4XQB - chains A and C of the 3 polymer chains in the assembly; structure by X-ray diffraction, 1.60 A resolution.

# Chain A (and C)
Name: Fiber
Source organism: Human adenovirus 37
Notes: chain C of this document is another copy of the same molecule, construct and numbering; everything in this record applies to it too
Reference sequence: Q64823 (Q64823_9ADEN); numbering as in UniProt (aligned over 177-365)
Amino-acid sequence (194 residues; row label = number of the first residue in the row):
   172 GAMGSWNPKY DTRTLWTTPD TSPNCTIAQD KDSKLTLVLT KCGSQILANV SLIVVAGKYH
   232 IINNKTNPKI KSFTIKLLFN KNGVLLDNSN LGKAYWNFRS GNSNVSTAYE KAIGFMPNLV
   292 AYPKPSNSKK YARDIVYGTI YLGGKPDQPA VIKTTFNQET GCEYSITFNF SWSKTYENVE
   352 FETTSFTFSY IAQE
Unresolved in the structure: 172-181
Differences from the reference sequence: expression tag (172-176)
Bound ions: Zn2+ site 1: Cys213 (shared with 1 residue of chain B; Cys213(C) of chain C); Zn2+ site 2: His231, Glu351 (together with acetate ion); Zn2+ site 3: Lys236, Glu348 (together with acetate ion) (shared with His231(C) of chain C)
Residues lining bound ligands: 425 (2-(1-{2-[bis(2-{4-[2-({(6R)-5-(acetylamino)-3,5-dideoxy-6-[(1R,2R)-1,2,3-trihydroxypropyl]-beta-L-threo-hex-2-ulopyranonosyl}oxy)ethyl]-1H-1,2,3-triazol-1-yl}ethyl)amino]ethyl}-1H-1,2,3-triazol-4-yl)ethyl (6R)-5-(acetylamino)-3,5-dideoxy-6-[(1R,2R)-1,2,3-trihydroxypropyl]-beta-L-threo-hex-2-ulopyranosidonic acid): Tyr308, Thr310, Tyr312, Pro317, Asp318, Pro320, Val322, Ser344, Lys345
Reported in the primary citation:
  - binding site for 425: Tyr312, Pro317, Ser344, Lys345

# Interface between chain A and chain C
Residue-residue contacts (48):
  Cys213(A) - Arg184(C)  hydrogen bond
  Cys213(A) - Thr211(C)
  Cys213(A) - Cys213(C)  hydrophobic
  Gly214(A) - Arg184(C)
  Ser215(A) - Thr185(C)  hydrogen bond
  Ser215(A) - Val209(C)
  Ser215(A) - Thr211(C)  hydrogen bond
  Ser215(A) - Arg270(C)  hydrogen bond
  Gln216(A) - Val209(C)  hydrogen bond (side chain-backbone)
  Gln216(A) - Thr211(C)  hydrogen bond
  Gln216(A) - Leu218(C)  hydrogen bond (side chain-backbone)
  Gln216(A) - Asn220(C)
  Asn289(A) - Pro190(C)
  Asn289(A) - Arg270(C)
  Asn289(A) - Asn273(C)  hydrogen bond
  Val291(A) - Pro190(C)
  Val291(A) - Asp191(C)
  Val291(A) - Asn273(C)
  Ala292(A) - Pro190(C)
  Lys300(A) - Glu351(C)  salt bridge
  Tyr302(A) - Thr192(C)
  Tyr302(A) - Ile224(C)  hydrophobic
  Tyr302(A) - Glu353(C)
  Ala303(A) - Gly314(C)
  Ala303(A) - Gly315(C)
  Ala303(A) - Glu353(C)  hydrogen bond (backbone-side chain)
  Ala303(A) - Thr354(C)
  Ala303(A) - Thr355(C)
  Arg304(A) - Pro190(C)  hydrogen bond (side chain-backbone)
  Arg304(A) - Asp191(C)  hydrogen bond (side chain-backbone)
  Arg304(A) - Thr192(C)
  Arg304(A) - Thr207(C)  hydrogen bond
  Arg304(A) - Ser222(C)
  Arg304(A) - Thr354(C)  hydrogen bond (backbone-backbone)
  Arg304(A) - Ser356(C)  hydrogen bond (backbone-side chain)
  Ile306(A) - Thr355(C)
  Ile306(A) - Ser356(C)  hydrogen bond (backbone-backbone)
  Val307(A) - Ser356(C)
  Tyr308(A) - Tyr312(C)  hydrophobic
  Tyr308(A) - Gly315(C)  hydrogen bond (side chain-backbone)
  Tyr308(A) - Pro317(C)
  Ser360(A) - Asn220(C)
  Ser360(A) - Thr358(C)  hydrogen bond
  Ile362(A) - Trp187(C)  hydrophobic
  Ile362(A) - Val209(C)  hydrophobic
  Ala363(A) - Arg270(C)  hydrogen bond (backbone-side chain)
  Gln364(A) - Arg270(C)  hydrogen bond (backbone-side chain)
  Glu365(A) - Arg270(C)
Also at the interface, not in a pair above, chain A (24 interface residues in all): Leu218, Tyr293, Lys301, Lys324, Phe359
Also at the interface, not in a pair above, chain C (31 interface residues in all): Asp182, Lys205, Leu210, Ala219, Lys316

# Summary
24 residues of chain A face 31 of chain C across their interface, with 19 hydrogen bonds and 1 salt bridge.
Polar pairs include Lys300(A)-Glu351(C), Cys213(A)-Arg184(C) and Ser215(A)-Thr185(C). Chain A binds compound
425. The paper reports a binding site for 425 at Tyr312(A), Pro317(A) and Ser344(A) among others.
Both chains are Fiber (Human adenovirus 37). Entry 4XQB (Crystal structure of AD37 fiber knob in complex with
trivalent sialic acid inhibitor ME0461) was determined by X-ray diffraction, deposited together with 4XQA,
4K6T, 4K6U, 4K6V and 4K6W.
